PDB entry 8BQK | X-ray diffraction, 1.59 A resolution | chains A and B

== Chain A ==
Protein: Formate dehydrogenase, alpha subunit, selenocysteine-containing
Source organism: Desulfovibrio vulgaris str. Hildenborough
Reference sequence: Q72EJ1 (Q72EJ1_DESVH); residue numbers follow UniProt; this construct covers 36-1005
Chain sequence (1013 residues; numbered 1 to 1013; the number before each row is that of its first residue):
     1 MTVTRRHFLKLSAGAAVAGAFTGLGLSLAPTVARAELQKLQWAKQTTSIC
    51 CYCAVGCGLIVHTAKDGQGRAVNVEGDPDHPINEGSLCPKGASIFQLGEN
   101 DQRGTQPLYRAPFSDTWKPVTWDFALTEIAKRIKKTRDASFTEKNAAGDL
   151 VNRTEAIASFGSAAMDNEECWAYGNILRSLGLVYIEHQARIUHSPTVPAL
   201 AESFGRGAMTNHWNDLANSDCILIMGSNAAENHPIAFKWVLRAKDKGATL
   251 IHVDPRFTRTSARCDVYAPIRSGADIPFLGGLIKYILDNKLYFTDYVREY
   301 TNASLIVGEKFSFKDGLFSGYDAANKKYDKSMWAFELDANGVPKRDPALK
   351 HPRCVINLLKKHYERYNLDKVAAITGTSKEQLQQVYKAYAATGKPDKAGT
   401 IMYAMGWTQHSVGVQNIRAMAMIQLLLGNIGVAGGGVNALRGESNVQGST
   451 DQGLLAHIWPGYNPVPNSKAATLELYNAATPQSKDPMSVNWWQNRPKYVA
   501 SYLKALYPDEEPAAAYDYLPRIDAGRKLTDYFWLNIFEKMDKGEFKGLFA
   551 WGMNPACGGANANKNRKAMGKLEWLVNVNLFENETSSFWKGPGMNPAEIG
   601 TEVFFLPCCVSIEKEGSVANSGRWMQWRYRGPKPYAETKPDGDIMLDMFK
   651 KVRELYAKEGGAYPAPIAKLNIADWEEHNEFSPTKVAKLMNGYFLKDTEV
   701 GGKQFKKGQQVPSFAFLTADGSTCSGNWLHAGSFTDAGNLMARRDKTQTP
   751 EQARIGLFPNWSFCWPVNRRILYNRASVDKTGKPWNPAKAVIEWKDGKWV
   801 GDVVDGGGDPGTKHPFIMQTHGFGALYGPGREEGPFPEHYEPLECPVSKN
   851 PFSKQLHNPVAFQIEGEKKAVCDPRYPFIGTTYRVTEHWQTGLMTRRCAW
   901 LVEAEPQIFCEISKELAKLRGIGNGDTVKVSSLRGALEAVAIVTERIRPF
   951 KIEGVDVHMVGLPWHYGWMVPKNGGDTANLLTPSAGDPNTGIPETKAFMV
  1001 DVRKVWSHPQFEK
Not modelled in the structure: 1-35, 862-868, 1007-1013
Differences from the reference sequence: initiating methionine (1); expression tag (2-35, 1006-1013)
Modified residues: Sec192 (selenocysteine)
Disulfide bonds: Cys845-Cys872
Ion coordination: 4Fe-4S cluster Fe: Cys50, Cys53, Cys57, Cys88
Residues lining bound ligands:
  - hydrosulfuric acid (H2S): Gln188, Sec192, Gly442, Glu443, Val446
  - molybdopterin guanosine dinucleotide (MGD; 2-amino-5,6-dimercapto-7-methyl-3,7,8a,9-tetrahydro-8-oxa-1,3,9,10-tetraaza-anthracen-4-one guanosine dinucleotide), molecule 1: Cys53, Lys90, Sec192, Met225, Gly226, Ser227, Asn228, Glu231, Asn232, His233, Val253, Asp254, Pro255, Arg256, Thr258, Ile270, Ser272, Gly273, Asp275, Ala404, Met405, Gly406, Trp407, Gly442, Glu443, Thr882, Tyr883, Arg884, Val885, Thr886, His888, Trp889, Gln890, His965, Lys996
  - molybdopterin guanosine dinucleotide (MGD), molecule 2: Ala164, Met165, Gln188, Ile191, Sec192, Met405, Glu443, Trp551, Gly552, Met553, Asn554, Pro555, Gly558, Val578, Asn579, Leu580, Cys608, Cys609, Lys614, Asp641, Thr882, Arg884, Trp889, Gln890, Thr891, Gly892, Leu893, Met894, Trp964, Asn979, Thr982, Thr995, Lys996
  - 4Fe-4S cluster (SF4): Cys50, Tyr52, Cys53, Val55, Gly56, Cys57, Leu87, Cys88, Lys90, Gly91, His233, Pro234, Ile235
Reported in the primary citation:
  - conformationally variable residues: Glu443, Gln890
  - catalytic residues: His193, Arg441 (proposed by the authors, not directly observed)

== Chain B ==
Protein: Formate dehydrogenase, beta subunit, putative
Source organism: Desulfovibrio vulgaris str. Hildenborough
Reference sequence: Q72EJ0 (Q72EJ0_DESVH); residue numbers follow UniProt; this construct covers 2-215
Chain sequence (236 residues; row label = number of the first residue in the row):
     1 MGKMFFVDLSRCTACRGCQIACKQWKNLPAEETRNTGSHQNPPDLSYVTL
    51 KTVRFTEKSRKGPGIDWLFFPEQCRHCVEPPCKGQADVDLEGAVVKDETT
   101 GAVLFTELTAKVDGESVRSACPYDIPRIDPVTKRLSKCDMCNDRVQNGLL
   151 PACVKTCPTGTMNFGDEQEMLALAEKRLAEVKKTYPGAVLGDPNDVRVVY
   201 LFTRDPKDFYEHAVADLAPSMMTRQQLFARLFRPRA
Not modelled in the structure: 1, 216-236
Differences from the reference sequence: initiating methionine (1); expression tag (216-236)
Ion coordination: 4Fe-4S cluster Fe site 1: Cys12, Cys15, Cys18, Cys157; 4Fe-4S cluster Fe site 2: Cys22, Cys138, Cys141, Cys153; 4Fe-4S cluster Fe site 3: Cys74, Cys77, Cys82, Cys121
Residues lining bound ligands:
  - 4Fe-4S cluster (SF4), molecule 1: Phe5, Cys22, Lys26, Leu50, Lys51, Gln73, Cys138, Asp139, Met140, Cys141, Pro151, Ala152, Cys153
  - 4Fe-4S cluster (SF4), molecule 2: Cys12, Thr13, Ala14, Cys15, Arg16, Gly17, Cys18, Val53, Pro71, Thr156, Cys157, Pro158, Thr159, Thr161, Met162
  - 4Fe-4S cluster (SF4), molecule 3: Cys74, Arg75, His76, Cys77, Pro80, Pro81, Cys82, Val103, Phe105, Cys121, Pro122, Tyr123, Ile125, Pro126, Lys137

== How chain A and chain B interact ==
Pairs across the interface (105):
  Glu36(A) - Asn147(B)
  Leu37(A) - Trp25(B)  hydrophobic
  Leu37(A) - Asp143(B)
  Leu37(A) - Arg144(B)
  Leu37(A) - Asn147(B)
  Leu37(A) - Leu149(B)  hydrophobic
  Lys39(A) - Gln24(B)  hydrogen bond (side chain-backbone)
  Lys39(A) - Trp25(B)  hydrogen bond (side chain-backbone)
  Lys39(A) - Asn27(B)  hydrogen bond
  Ile60(A) - Lys155(B)
  Asn73(A) - Gln24(B)  hydrogen bond
  Asn73(A) - Trp25(B)
  Val74(A) - Gln24(B)  hydrogen bond (backbone-side chain)
  Glu75(A) - Trp25(B)
  Glu75(A) - Arg144(B)  salt bridge
  Glu75(A) - Lys155(B)  salt bridge
  Gly76(A) - Lys155(B)  hydrogen bond (backbone-side chain)
  Pro78(A) - Lys155(B)
  Gly85(A) - Lys155(B)
  Ser86(A) - Lys155(B)  hydrogen bond (backbone-backbone)
  Ser86(A) - Thr156(B)
  Ser86(A) - Cys157(B)  hydrogen bond (side chain-backbone)
  Ser86(A) - Pro158(B)
  Leu87(A) - Gly17(B)
  Leu87(A) - Thr156(B)  hydrogen bond (backbone-side chain)
  Cys88(A) - Gly17(B)
  Pro89(A) - Cys15(B)
  Pro89(A) - Arg16(B)
  Pro89(A) - Gly17(B)
  Pro89(A) - Ile20(B)
  Ala92(A) - Ile20(B)  hydrophobic
  Ala92(A) - Gln24(B)
  Ser93(A) - Ile20(B)
  Phe95(A) - Gln24(B)
  Phe95(A) - Asn27(B)
  Ala230(A) - Thr13(B)
  Ile235(A) - Pro158(B)  hydrophobic
  Phe237(A) - Thr13(B)
  Lys238(A) - Pro158(B)
  Leu241(A) - Arg11(B)
  Leu241(A) - Thr159(B)
  Lys244(A) - Thr184(B)
  Asp245(A) - Arg11(B)  salt bridge
  Phe257(A) - Arg60(B)
  Phe257(A) - Gly64(B)
  Phe257(A) - Ile65(B)
  Thr258(A) - Trp67(B)
  Arg259(A) - Thr13(B)
  Arg259(A) - Ala14(B)  hydrogen bond (side chain-backbone)
  Arg259(A) - Trp67(B)
  Ala262(A) - Phe69(B)  hydrophobic
  Arg263(A) - Leu9(B)
  Arg263(A) - Ser10(B)  hydrogen bond (side chain-backbone)
  Arg263(A) - Arg11(B)
  Arg263(A) - Cys12(B)  hydrogen bond (side chain-backbone)
  Arg263(A) - Thr13(B)
  Arg263(A) - Tyr185(B)  hydrogen bond
  Pro269(A) - Pro63(B)
  Gln381(A) - Pro63(B)
  Thr886(A) - Cys15(B)
  Glu887(A) - Cys15(B)
  Glu887(A) - Arg16(B)  salt bridge
  Ala899(A) - Ala30(B)
  Trp900(A) - Ile20(B)
  Trp900(A) - Lys23(B)
  Trp900(A) - Gln24(B)
  Trp900(A) - Leu28(B)  hydrogen bond (side chain-backbone)
  Leu901(A) - Ile20(B)  hydrophobic
  Val902(A) - Thr33(B)
  Glu903(A) - Lys23(B)  salt bridge
  Glu903(A) - Ala30(B)
  Glu903(A) - Glu31(B)  hydrogen bond (side chain-backbone)
  Glu903(A) - Thr33(B)  hydrogen bond (backbone-side chain)
  Glu903(A) - Asn41(B)
  Glu903(A) - Pro42(B)
  Glu903(A) - Thr49(B)
  Ala904(A) - Arg16(B)  hydrogen bond (backbone-side chain)
  Ala904(A) - His39(B)
  Ala904(A) - Asn41(B)
  Glu905(A) - Arg16(B)  salt bridge
  Glu905(A) - His39(B)  salt bridge
  Pro906(A) - Thr33(B)
  Pro906(A) - Arg34(B)
  Pro906(A) - Asn35(B)
  Pro906(A) - Asn41(B)
  Gln907(A) - Arg34(B)
  Gln907(A) - Asn35(B)  hydrogen bond (side chain-backbone)
  Phe909(A) - His39(B)
  Glu911(A) - His39(B)  salt bridge
  Asn924(A) - Gly37(B)  hydrogen bond (side chain-backbone)
  Gly925(A) - Thr36(B)
  Gly925(A) - Gly37(B)
  Val940(A) - Asn35(B)
  Val940(A) - Gly37(B)
  Ala941(A) - Gly37(B)
  Ile942(A) - Asn35(B)
  Ile942(A) - Gly37(B)
  Ile942(A) - His39(B)
  Thr944(A) - Glu57(B)  hydrogen bond
  Glu945(A) - Ser59(B)  hydrogen bond
  Glu945(A) - Ile65(B)
  Arg946(A) - His39(B)
  Arg946(A) - Glu57(B)  salt bridge
  Arg946(A) - Ile65(B)
  Arg946(A) - Trp67(B)
Other interface residues (no listed pair), chain A (59 interface residues in all): Leu40, Pro234, Arg242, Asp265, Tyr267, Val885, Lys914
Other interface residues (no listed pair), chain B (50 interface residues in all): Gln19, Ala21, Pro29, Ser38, Phe55

== In short ==
The interface between chain A and chain B involves 59 residues on one side and 50 on the other; the contacts
include 21 hydrogen bonds and 9 salt bridges. Among the polar pairs are Glu75(A)-Arg144(B), Glu75(A)-Lys155(B)
and Asp245(A)-Arg11(B). From the paper: catalytic residues His193(A) and Arg441(A); conformational variability
at Glu443(A) and Gln890(A).
Chain A is Formate dehydrogenase, alpha subunit, selenocysteine-containing and chain B is Formate
dehydrogenase, beta subunit, putative, both from Desulfovibrio vulgaris str. Hildenborough; the structure,
W-formate dehydrogenase from Desulfovibrio vulgaris - Soaking with Formate 22 min, was determined by X-ray
diffraction together with 8BQG, 8BQH, 8BQI, 8BQJ and 8BQL from the same study.
